PDB entry 8G75 | electron microscopy, 3.40 A resolution | chains A and E of the 6 polymer chains in the assembly

[Chain A]
Name: Spike glycoprotein
From: Severe acute respiratory syndrome coronavirus 2
Reference sequence: P0DTC2 (SPIKE_SARS2); residue numbers follow UniProt; this construct covers 14-1211
Chain sequence (1234 residues; numbered 14 to 1247; the number before each row is that of its first residue):
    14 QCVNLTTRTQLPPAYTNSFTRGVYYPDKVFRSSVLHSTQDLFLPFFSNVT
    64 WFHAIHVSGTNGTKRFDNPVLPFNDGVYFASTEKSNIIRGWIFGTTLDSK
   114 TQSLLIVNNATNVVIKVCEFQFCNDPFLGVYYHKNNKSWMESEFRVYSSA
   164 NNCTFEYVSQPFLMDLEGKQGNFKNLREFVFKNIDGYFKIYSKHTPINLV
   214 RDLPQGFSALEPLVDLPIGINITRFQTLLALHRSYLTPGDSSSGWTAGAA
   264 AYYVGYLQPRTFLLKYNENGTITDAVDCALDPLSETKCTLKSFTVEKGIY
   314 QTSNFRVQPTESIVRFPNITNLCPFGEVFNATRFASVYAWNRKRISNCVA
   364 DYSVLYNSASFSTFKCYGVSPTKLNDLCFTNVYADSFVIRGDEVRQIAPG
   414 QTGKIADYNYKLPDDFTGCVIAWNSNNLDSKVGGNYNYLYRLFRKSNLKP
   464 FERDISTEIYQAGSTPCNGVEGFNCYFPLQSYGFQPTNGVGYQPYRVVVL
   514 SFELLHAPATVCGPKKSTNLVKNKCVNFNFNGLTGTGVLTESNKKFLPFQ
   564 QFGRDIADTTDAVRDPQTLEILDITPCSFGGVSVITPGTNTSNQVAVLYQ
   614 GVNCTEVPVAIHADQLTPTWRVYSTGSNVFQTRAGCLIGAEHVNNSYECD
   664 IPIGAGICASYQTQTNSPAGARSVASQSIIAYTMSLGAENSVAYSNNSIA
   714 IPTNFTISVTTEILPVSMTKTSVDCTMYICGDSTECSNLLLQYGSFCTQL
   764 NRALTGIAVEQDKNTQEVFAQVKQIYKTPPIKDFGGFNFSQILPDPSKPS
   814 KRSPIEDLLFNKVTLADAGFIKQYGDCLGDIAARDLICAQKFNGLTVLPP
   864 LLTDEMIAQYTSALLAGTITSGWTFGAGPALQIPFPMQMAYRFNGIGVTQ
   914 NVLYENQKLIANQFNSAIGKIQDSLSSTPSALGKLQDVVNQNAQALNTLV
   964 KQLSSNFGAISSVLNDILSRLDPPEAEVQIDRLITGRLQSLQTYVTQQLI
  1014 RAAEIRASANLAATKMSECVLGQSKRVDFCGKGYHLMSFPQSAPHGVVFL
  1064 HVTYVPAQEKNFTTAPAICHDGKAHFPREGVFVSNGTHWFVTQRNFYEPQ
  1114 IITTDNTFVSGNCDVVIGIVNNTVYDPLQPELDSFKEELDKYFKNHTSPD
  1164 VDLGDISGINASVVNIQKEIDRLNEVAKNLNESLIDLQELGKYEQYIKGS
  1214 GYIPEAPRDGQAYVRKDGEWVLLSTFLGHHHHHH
Disordered / not traced: 181-183, 621-640, 677-689, 828-854, 1148-1247
Disulfide bonds: Cys15-Cys136, Cys131-Cys166, Cys291-Cys301, Cys379-Cys432, Cys391-Cys525, Cys480-Cys488, Cys538-Cys590, Cys617-Cys649, Cys662-Cys671, Cys738-Cys760, Cys743-Cys749, Cys1032-Cys1043, Cys1082-Cys1126
Glycans and other covalent adducts: N-acetylglucosamine (NAG) linked to Asn234, Asn282, Asn331, Asn343, Asn603, Asn616, Asn657, Asn709, Asn717, Asn801, Asn1074, Asn1098, Asn1134
Differences from the reference sequence: conflict Gly614 (Asp in P0DTC2), Ala682 (Arg in P0DTC2), Gly683 (Arg in P0DTC2), Pro817 (Phe in P0DTC2), Pro892 (Ala in P0DTC2), Pro899 (Ala in P0DTC2), Pro942 (Ala in P0DTC2), Pro986 (Lys in P0DTC2), Pro987 (Val in P0DTC2); expression tag (1212-1247)
UniProt features mapped onto this chain:
  - region: Asn280 to Cys301 (Putative superantigen), Arg403 to Asp405 (Integrin-binding motif), Asn448 to Phe456 (Immunodominant HLA epitope recognized by the CD8+), Pro681, Ala684 (Putative superantigen), Ser816 to Tyr837 (Fusion peptide 1), Lys835 to Phe855 (Fusion peptide 2), Asp1163 to Glu1202 (Heptad repeat 2)
  - site (Cleavage): Arg685, Ser686, Arg815, Ser816
  - glycosylation: Asn17 (N-linked (GlcNAc...) (complex) asparagine), Asn61 (N-linked (GlcNAc...) (hybrid) asparagine), Asn74 (N-linked (GlcNAc...) (complex) asparagine), Asn122 (N-linked (GlcNAc...) (hybrid) asparagine), Asn149 (N-linked (GlcNAc...) (complex) asparagine), Asn165 (N-linked (GlcNAc...) (complex) asparagine), Asn234 (N-linked (GlcNAc...) (high mannose) asparagine), Asn282 (N-linked (GlcNAc...) (complex) asparagine), Thr323 (O-linked (GalNAc) threonine), Ser325 (O-linked (HexNAc...) serine), Asn331 (N-linked (GlcNAc...) (complex) asparagine), Asn343 (N-linked (GlcNAc...) (complex) asparagine), Asn603 (N-linked (GlcNAc...) (hybrid) asparagine), Asn616 (N-linked (GlcNAc...) (complex) asparagine), Asn657 (N-linked (GlcNAc...) (complex) asparagine), Thr676 (O-linked (GlcNAc...) threonine), Thr678 (O-linked (GlcNAc...) threonine), Asn709 (N-linked (GlcNAc...) (high mannose) asparagine), Asn717 (N-linked (GlcNAc...) (hybrid) asparagine), Asn801 (N-linked (GlcNAc...) (hybrid) asparagine) and 6 more in UniProt
  - natural variant: Leu18 (L18F: In strain: Beta/B.1.351, Gamma/P.1 and 1 more), Thr19 (T19I: In strain: Omicron/BQ.1.1, Omicron/XBB.1.5 and 1 more; T19R: In strain: Delta/B.1.617.2, Omicron/BA.2 and 4 more), Thr20 (T20N: In strain: Gamma/P.1), Leu24 to Ala27 (sequence variant, change not given here; In strain: Omicron/BA.2, Omicron/BA.2.12.1 and 6 more), Pro26 (P26S: In strain: Gamma/P.1), Gln52 (Q52H: In strain: Omicron/EG.5.1), Ala67 (A67V: In strain: Eta/B.1.525, Omicron/BA.1), His69 to Val70 (deletion: In strain: Alpha/B.1.1.7, Eta/B.1.525 and 5 more), Gly75 (G75V: In strain: Lambda/C.37), Thr76 (T76I: In strain: Lambda/C.37), Asp80 (D80A: In strain: Beta/B.1.351), Val83 (V83A: In strain: Omicron/XBB.1.5, Omicron/EG.5.1), 80 further natural variant entries in UniProt
  - mutagenesis: His69 to Val70 (Increased incorporation of cleaved spike into virions), Asn121 (N121Q: Partial loss of biliverdin affinity), Arg190 (R190K: Partial loss of biliverdin affinity), Asn234 (N234Q: Increased resistance to neutralizing antibodies), Asn331 (N331Q: Reduced viral infectivity), Asn343 (N343Q: Reduced viral infectivity), Leu452 (L452R: Increased resistance to neutralizing antibodies. Decreases HLA binding to NF9 epitope. Increased binding affinity to human ACE2), Tyr453 (Y453F: Decreased HLA binding to NF9 epitope. Increased binding affinity to human ACE2), Ala475 (A475V: Increased resistance to neutralizing antibodies), Val483 (V483A: Increased resistance to neutralizing antibodies), Glu484 (E484D: Increased replication in human TMEM106B overexpressing cells), Phe490 (F490L: Increased resistance to neutralizing antibodies and human covalescent sera neutralization), 11 further mutagenesis entries in UniProt

[Chain E]
Name: Nanosota-4
From: Vicugna pacos
Chain sequence (148 residues; row label = number of the first residue in the row):
     1 QVQLQESGGGLVQPGGSLRLSCAASGFTLDYYAIGWFRQAPGKEREGVSC
    51 ISSSGGRTNYADSVKGRFTISRDNTKNTVYLQMNSLKPEDTAVYYCAAWE
   101 ASRWYCPLQFSADFSSWGQGTQVTVSSGGQHHHHHHGAYPYDVPDYAS
Disordered / not traced: 128-148
Disulfide bonds: Cys22-Cys96

[Interface between chain A and chain E]
Contacting residue pairs (13; chain A residue first):
  Tyr369(A) with Ser102(E)
  Asn370(A) with Ser102(E)
  Ala372(A) with Ser102(E); Arg103(E); Ser111(E); Ala112(E), hydrophobic
  Phe374(A) with Asp113(E)
  Ser375(A) with Asp113(E)
  Thr376(A) with Asp113(E), hydrogen bond (backbone-side chain)
  Phe377(A) with Asp113(E), hydrogen bond (backbone-side chain)
  Lys378(A) with Ser115(E), hydrogen bond
  Arg408(A) with Trp117(E)
  Val503(A) with Arg45(E)
Also at the interface, not in a pair above, chain A (11 interface residues in all): Ser371
Also at the interface, not in a pair above, chain E (9 interface residues in all): Phe114

[Overview]
11 residues of chain A face 9 of chain E across their interface, with 3 hydrogen bonds. Polar contacts include
Thr376(A)-Asp113(E), Phe377(A)-Asp113(E) and Lys378(A)-Ser115(E). N-acetylglucosamine is covalently linked to
Asn234(A), Asn282(A), Asn331(A), Asn343(A), Asn603(A) and Asn616(A) and 7 more.
Chain A is Spike glycoprotein (Severe acute respiratory syndrome coronavirus 2) and chain E is Nanosota-4
(Vicugna pacos); the structure, SARS-CoV-2 spike/Nb4 complex with 2 RBDs up and 3 Nb4 bound, was determined by
electron microscopy (same publication as 8G72, 8G73 and 8G74).
